Entry 7BKB (electron microscopy, 3.50 A resolution); this record covers chains A and F of the 24 polymer chains in the assembly.

== Chain A ==
Name: CoB--CoM heterodisulfide reductase iron-sulfur subunit A
Source organism: Methanospirillum hungatei JF-1
Notes: EC 1.8.-.-
UniProt: Q2FKZ1 (Q2FKZ1_METHJ); numbering as in UniProt (aligned over 1-671)
Amino-acid sequence (671 residues; numbered 1 to 671; the number before each row is that of its first residue):
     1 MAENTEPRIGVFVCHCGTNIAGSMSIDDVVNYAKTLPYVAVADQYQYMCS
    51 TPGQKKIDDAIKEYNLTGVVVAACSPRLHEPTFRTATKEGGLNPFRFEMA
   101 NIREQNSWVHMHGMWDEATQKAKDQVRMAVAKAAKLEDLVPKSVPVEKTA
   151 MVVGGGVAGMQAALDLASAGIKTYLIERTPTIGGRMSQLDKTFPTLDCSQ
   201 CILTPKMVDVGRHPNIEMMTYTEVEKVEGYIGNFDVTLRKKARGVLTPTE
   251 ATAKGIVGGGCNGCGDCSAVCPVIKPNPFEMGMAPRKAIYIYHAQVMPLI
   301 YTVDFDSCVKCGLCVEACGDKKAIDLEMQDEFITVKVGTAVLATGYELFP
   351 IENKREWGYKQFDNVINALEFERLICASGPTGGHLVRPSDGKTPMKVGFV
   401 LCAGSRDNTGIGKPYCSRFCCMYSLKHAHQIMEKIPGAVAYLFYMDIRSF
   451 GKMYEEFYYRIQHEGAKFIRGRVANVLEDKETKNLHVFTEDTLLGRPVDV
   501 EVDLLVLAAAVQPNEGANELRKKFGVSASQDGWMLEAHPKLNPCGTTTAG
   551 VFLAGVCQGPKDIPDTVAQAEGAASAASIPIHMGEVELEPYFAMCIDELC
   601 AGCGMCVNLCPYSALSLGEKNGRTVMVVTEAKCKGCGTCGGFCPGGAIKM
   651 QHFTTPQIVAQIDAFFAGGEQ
Unresolved in the structure: 1-6, 669-671
Disulfide bonds: Cys198-Cys201
Bound ions: 4Fe-4S cluster Fe site 1: Cys14, Cys16, Cys49, Cys74; 4Fe-4S cluster Fe site 2: Cys261, Cys264, Cys267, Cys318; 4Fe-4S cluster Fe site 3: Cys271, Cys308, Cys311, Cys314; 4Fe-4S cluster Fe site 4: Cys402, Cys416, Cys420, Cys421; 4Fe-4S cluster Fe site 5: Cys600, Cys603, Cys606, Cys643; 4Fe-4S cluster Fe site 6: Cys610, Cys633, Cys636, Cys639
Ligand contacts:
  - FAD (flavin-adenine dinucleotide): Val153, Gly154, Gly155, Gly156, Val157, Ala158, Gly159, Ile176, Glu177, Arg178, Thr179, Gly184, Arg185, Met186, Leu189, Lys191, Thr192, Phe193, Ala343, Thr344, Gly345, Tyr346, Leu348, Ala368, Leu369, Glu372, Phe419, Tyr423, Lys426, His427, Asn514, Leu520, Gly555, Val556, Lys561, Asp562, Ile563, Pro564, Thr566
  - 4Fe-4S cluster (SF4), molecule 1: Cys14, Cys16, Ile20, Gln46, Tyr47, Met48, Cys49, Ala73, Cys74, His79, Phe83, Arg103
  - 4Fe-4S cluster (SF4), molecule 2: Val245, Gly260, Cys261, Asn262, Gly263, Cys264, Gly265, Asp266, Cys267, Ile289, Tyr301, Cys318, Lys321, Ala323, Ile324
  - 4Fe-4S cluster (SF4), molecule 3: Cys271, Pro272, Val273, Ala288, Ile289, Val303, Cys308, Val309, Lys310, Cys311, Gly312, Leu313, Cys314, Leu326
  - 4Fe-4S cluster (SF4), molecule 4: Leu401, Cys402, Ser405, Arg406, Cys416, Ser417, Arg418, Phe419, Cys420, Cys421, Asp446, Arg448
  - 4Fe-4S cluster (SF4), molecule 5: Ala593, Leu609, Cys610, Pro611, Tyr612, Ala614, Leu615, Val628, Cys633, Lys634, Gly635, Cys636, Gly637, Thr638, Cys639, Met650
  - 4Fe-4S cluster (SF4), molecule 6: Cys600, Ala601, Gly602, Cys603, Gly604, Met605, Cys606, Leu617, Met626, Phe642, Cys643, Ala647, Ile648

== Chain F ==
Name: F420-non-reducing hydrogenase subunit D
Source organism: Methanospirillum hungatei JF-1
UniProt: Q2FKZ0 (Q2FKZ0_METHJ); numbering as in UniProt (aligned over 1-140)
Amino-acid sequence (140 residues; each row starts with the number of its first residue):
     1 MADDWKPQILAIICNWCSYAGADLAGGARIQYPPTVRAIRVMCTGRVDML
    51 FILKAFVEGADGVLVSGCHFGDCHYLEGNYKAAKRMFMIKNLLRNIGLDD
   101 RRFRMTFVSASEGAKWGMVMEDVTNTIKELGPSPIKEFKK
Unresolved in the structure: 1-3
Bound ions: 2Fe-2S cluster Fe: Cys14, Cys43, Cys68, Cys73
Ligand contacts: 2Fe-2S cluster (FES): Cys14, Trp16, Cys17, Met42, Cys43, Thr44, Gly67, Cys68, Cys73, His74, Tyr75, Asn79

== Chain A / chain F interface ==
Pairs across the interface - 81 pairs, chain A then chain F:
  Ser75(A) - Tyr19(F)
  Ser75(A) - Asp23(F)  hydrogen bond
  Pro76(A) - Tyr19(F)
  Arg77(A) - Asn15(F)  hydrogen bond (side chain-backbone)
  Arg77(A) - Tyr19(F)
  Arg77(A) - Ala20(F)
  Arg77(A) - Asp23(F)
  Asn101(A) - Tyr19(F)  hydrogen bond
  Asn101(A) - Asp23(F)  hydrogen bond
  Glu104(A) - Ala22(F)
  Glu104(A) - Asp23(F)
  Glu104(A) - Gly26(F)
  Gln105(A) - Tyr19(F)
  Gln105(A) - Ala22(F)
  Gln105(A) - Asp23(F)  hydrogen bond
  Trp108(A) - Gly26(F)
  Trp108(A) - Gly27(F)
  Trp108(A) - Arg29(F)
  Trp108(A) - Gln31(F)  hydrogen bond (backbone-side chain)
  Val109(A) - Gly26(F)
  Val109(A) - Ile30(F)
  Val109(A) - Gln31(F)
  Val109(A) - Tyr32(F)  hydrogen bond (backbone-backbone)
  His110(A) - Tyr32(F)  hydrogen bond (side chain-backbone)
  His110(A) - Pro33(F)
  His110(A) - Pro34(F)
  Met111(A) - Gln31(F)  hydrogen bond (backbone-side chain)
  His112(A) - Gln31(F)
  Met114(A) - Tyr32(F)
  Met114(A) - Pro34(F)
  Glu117(A) - Pro34(F)
  Gln120(A) - Arg37(F)
  Lys121(A) - Val36(F)  hydrogen bond (side chain-backbone)
  Lys121(A) - Arg37(F)
  Asp124(A) - Arg37(F)  salt bridge
  Met128(A) - Ala38(F)
  Met128(A) - Ile39(F)  hydrophobic
  Tyr591(A) - Met42(F)  hydrophobic
  Leu609(A) - Lys81(F)
  Pro611(A) - Glu77(F)
  Tyr612(A) - His74(F)
  Tyr612(A) - Tyr75(F)
  Tyr612(A) - Leu76(F)
  Lys634(A) - Tyr75(F)
  Gly635(A) - Met42(F)
  Cys636(A) - Cys43(F)
  Cys636(A) - Arg46(F)
  Cys636(A) - Tyr75(F)  hydrophobic
  Gly637(A) - Gly45(F)
  Gly637(A) - Arg46(F)
  Thr638(A) - Gly45(F)
  Thr638(A) - Gly78(F)
  Thr638(A) - Lys81(F)
  Thr638(A) - Arg85(F)  hydrogen bond (backbone-side chain)
  Gly640(A) - Arg46(F)
  Gly641(A) - Arg46(F)
  Gly641(A) - Asp48(F)
  Gly641(A) - Arg85(F)
  Phe642(A) - Arg85(F)
  Met650(A) - Arg46(F)
  Phe653(A) - Arg40(F)
  Phe653(A) - Met42(F)  hydrophobic
  Phe653(A) - Arg46(F)  hydrogen bond (backbone-side chain)
  Thr654(A) - Arg46(F)
  Thr655(A) - Arg46(F)  hydrogen bond
  Thr655(A) - Phe51(F)
  Ile658(A) - Val41(F)  hydrophobic
  Ile658(A) - Arg46(F)
  Ile658(A) - Phe51(F)  hydrophobic
  Val659(A) - Phe51(F)  hydrophobic
  Gln661(A) - Ile39(F)
  Asp663(A) - Lys54(F)  salt bridge
  Asp663(A) - Glu58(F)
  Phe665(A) - Ile9(F)
  Phe665(A) - Leu10(F)  hydrophobic
  Phe665(A) - Arg37(F)
  Phe666(A) - Gln8(F)
  Phe666(A) - Ala55(F)
  Phe666(A) - Glu58(F)
  Phe666(A) - Gly59(F)
  Phe666(A) - Ala60(F)
Interface residues without a listed pair, chain A (41 interface residues in all): Thr547, Ile662
Interface residues without a listed pair, chain F (43 interface residues in all): Ile13, Trp16, Ala25

== Overview ==
41 residues of chain A face 43 of chain F across their interface, with 13 hydrogen bonds and 2 salt bridges.
Among the polar pairs are Asp124(A)-Arg37(F), Asp663(A)-Lys54(F) and Ser75(A)-Asp23(F). Chain A binds 6 copies
of 4Fe-4S cluster and flavin-adenine dinucleotide.
Here chain A is CoB--CoM heterodisulfide reductase iron-sulfur subunit A and chain F is F420-non-reducing
hydrogenase subunit D, both from Methanospirillum hungatei JF-1. Entry 7BKB (Formate dehydrogenase -
heterodisulfide reductase - formylmethanofuran dehydrogenase complex from Methanospirillum hungatei
(hexameric, composite structure)) was determined by electron microscopy (same publication as 7BKC, 7BKD and
7BKE).
